Entry 8ABM (electron microscopy, 2.80 A resolution); this record covers chains P and S of the 20 polymer chains in the assembly.

# Chain P
Protein: Cytochrome b-c1 complex subunit Rieske, mitochondrial
Organism: Yarrowia lipolytica
Notes: EC 7.1.1.8
Reference sequence: Q6CI02 (Q6CI02_YARLI); residues 1-225 here = UniProt positions 1-225
Sequence (225 residues; numbered 1 to 225; the number before each row is that of its first residue):
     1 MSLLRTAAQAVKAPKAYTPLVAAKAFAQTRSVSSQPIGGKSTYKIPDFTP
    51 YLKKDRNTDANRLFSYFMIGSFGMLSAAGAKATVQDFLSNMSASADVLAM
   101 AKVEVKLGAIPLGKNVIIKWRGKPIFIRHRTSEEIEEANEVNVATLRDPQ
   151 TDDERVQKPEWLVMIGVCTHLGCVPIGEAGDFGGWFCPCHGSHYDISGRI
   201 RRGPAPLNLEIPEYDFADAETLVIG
Unresolved in the structure: 1-38, 225
Cystine bridges: Cys173-Cys189
Bound ions: 2Fe-2S cluster Fe: Cys168, His170, Cys187, His190
Residues lining bound ligands:
  - 2Fe-2S cluster (FES): Cys168, His170, Leu171, Gly172, Cys173, Cys187, Cys189, His190, Gly191, Ser192
  - 1,2-diacyl-sn-glycero-3-phosphocholine (PC1): Tyr66, Ile69, Gly73, Ser76, Ala77, Ala80
  - phosphatidylethanolamine (PTY), molecule 1: Ile69, Phe72, Gly73, Ser76
  - phosphatidylethanolamine (PTY), molecule 2: Ser76, Gly79, Ala80, Lys81, Ala82, Thr83, Val84, Gln85, Asp86, Phe87

# Chain S
Protein: Cytochrome b-c1 complex subunit 8
Organism: Yarrowia lipolytica
Reference sequence: Q6C387 (Q6C387_YARLI); residues 3-95 here correspond to UniProt positions 1-93 (UniProt number = residue number - 2)
Sequence (93 residues; row label = number of the first residue in the row):
     3 MGGNGHYMGWWGHMGSPPQKGIAGYTISPFAARPFAGVVHAAIFNTFRRT
    53 KNQALFVILPVSFFYYVWTQASEKNEWLYTKAGRHELAKALAE
Unresolved in the structure: 3-8, 94-95
Residues lining bound ligands: 1,2-diacyl-sn-glycero-3-phosphocholine (PC1): Gln55, Phe58, Val59, Val63

# Chain P / chain S interface
Pairs across the interface (24; chain P residue first):
  Thr42(P) - Ala25(S)
  Thr42(P) - Tyr27(S)  hydrogen bond (backbone-side chain)
  Ile45(P) - Tyr27(S)  hydrophobic
  Pro46(P) - Tyr27(S)
  Phe48(P) - Tyr27(S)
  Phe48(P) - Thr28(S)
  Phe48(P) - Ile29(S)  hydrophobic
  Pro50(P) - Arg35(S)  hydrogen bond (backbone-side chain)
  Pro50(P) - Ala38(S)
  Tyr51(P) - Ala33(S)
  Tyr51(P) - Ala34(S)
  Tyr51(P) - Arg35(S)  hydrogen bond (backbone-backbone)
  Leu52(P) - Ile29(S)  hydrophobic
  Leu52(P) - Ala33(S)
  Leu52(P) - Arg35(S)  hydrogen bond (backbone-side chain)
  Lys53(P) - Phe32(S)
  Lys53(P) - Ala33(S)  hydrogen bond (backbone-backbone)
  Lys53(P) - Ala34(S)  hydrogen bond (side chain-backbone)
  Lys53(P) - Arg35(S)
  Arg56(P) - Ala33(S)
  Asn61(P) - Phe32(S)  hydrogen bond (side chain-backbone)
  Arg62(P) - Phe32(S)
  Ser65(P) - Phe32(S)
  Tyr66(P) - Phe32(S)
Interface residues without a listed pair, chain P (14 interface residues in all): Thr49

# Summary
14 residues of chain P face 9 of chain S across their interface, with 7 hydrogen bonds. Among the polar pairs
are Thr42(P)-Tyr27(S), Pro50(P)-Arg35(S) and Leu52(P)-Arg35(S). Ligands of chain P: 2Fe-2S cluster,
phosphatidylethanolamine and 1,2-diacyl-sn-glycero-3-phosphocholine. Chain S binds
1,2-diacyl-sn-glycero-3-phosphocholine.
Chain P is Cytochrome b-c1 complex subunit Rieske, mitochondrial and chain S is Cytochrome b-c1 complex
subunit 8, both from Yarrowia lipolytica; the structure, Complex III2 from Yarrowia lipolytica, apo,
b-position, was determined by electron microscopy (same publication as 8AB6, 8AB7, 8AB8, 8AB9, 8ABA, 8ABB and
11 further entries).
